PDB entry 9MN7 | electron microscopy, 2.65 A resolution | chains B and N of the 5 polymer chains in the assembly

Chain B:
Molecule: Dimethyladenosine transferase 2, mitochondrial
Source organism: Homo sapiens
Notes: EC 2.1.1.-
UniProtKB: Q9H5Q4 (TFB2M_HUMAN); residues 1-396 here = UniProt positions 1-396
Amino-acid sequence (396 residues; row label = number of the first residue in the row):
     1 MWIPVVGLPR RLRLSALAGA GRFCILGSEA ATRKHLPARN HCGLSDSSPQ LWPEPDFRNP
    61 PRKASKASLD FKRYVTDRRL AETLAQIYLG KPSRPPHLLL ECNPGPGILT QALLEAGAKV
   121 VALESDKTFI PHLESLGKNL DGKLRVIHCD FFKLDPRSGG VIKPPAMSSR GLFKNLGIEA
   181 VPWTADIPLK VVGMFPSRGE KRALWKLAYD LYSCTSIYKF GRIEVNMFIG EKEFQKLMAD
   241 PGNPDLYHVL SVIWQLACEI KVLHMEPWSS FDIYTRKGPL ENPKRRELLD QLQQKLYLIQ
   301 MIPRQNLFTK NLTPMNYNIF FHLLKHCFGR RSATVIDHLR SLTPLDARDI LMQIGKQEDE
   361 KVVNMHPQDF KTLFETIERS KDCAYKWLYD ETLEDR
Unresolved in the structure: 1-71, 275-291, 390-396

Chain N:
Molecule: Non-Template Strand DNA
Sequence (66 nucleotides; each row starts with the number of its first residue; numbers below 1 keep their minus sign (DG-4 is residue -4)):
    -4 GTGTTAGTTA GGGAGTGACT GTTAAAAGTG CATACCGCCA AGAGAAAAGA AAACCCAATT
    56 GTGGCC
Unresolved in the structure: -4 to 22, 53-61

Chain B / chain N interface:
Pairs across the interface (43; chain B residue first):
  Lys153(B) with DA42(N), phosphate contact; DA43(N), phosphate contact
  Arg157(B) with DA41(N), base contact
  Ser158(B) with DA43(N), base contact; DG44(N), base contact
  Gly159(B) with DA43(N), base contact; DG44(N), base contact
  Gly160(B) with DA43(N), base contact; DG44(N), hydrogen bond to the base
  Val161(B) with DA43(N), hydrogen bond to the base; DG44(N), base contact
  Lys163(B) with DA43(N), base contact; DA45(N), base contact
  Ala166(B) with DA43(N), base contact
  Arg198(B) with DA42(N), base contact
  Gly199(B) with DA42(N), base contact
  Lys201(B) with DA36(N), salt bridge to the phosphate; DG37(N), phosphate contact; DA38(N), salt bridge to the phosphate
  Arg202(B) with DA38(N), hydrogen bond to the phosphate; DG39(N), salt bridge to the phosphate; DA40(N), salt bridge to the phosphate; DA41(N), salt bridge to the phosphate; DA42(N), base contact
  Trp205(B) with DG37(N), sugar contact; DG39(N), phosphate contact
  Lys206(B) with DA40(N), hydrogen bond to the phosphate; DA41(N), salt bridge to the phosphate; DA42(N), base contact; DA43(N), phosphate contact
  Tyr209(B) with DG39(N), hydrogen bond to the base; DA40(N), base contact
  Tyr247(B) with DG37(N), phosphate contact
  His248(B) with DG37(N), phosphate contact
  Val249(B) with DG37(N), base contact
  Phe321(B) with DG39(N), base contact
  His322(B) with DG39(N), base contact
  Lys325(B) with DG37(N), base contact; DG39(N), hydrogen bond to the base
  Phe328(B) with DG37(N), hydrogen bond to the base
  Gly329(B) with DG37(N), base contact
  Arg331(B) with DA35(N), hydrogen bond to the base
  Tyr389(B) with DG39(N), base contact
Other interface residues (no listed pair), chain B (30 interface residues in all): Phe152, Pro196, Lys236, Leu250, Tyr317

Summary:
Chain B and chain N form an interface of 30 and 11 residues respectively; the contacts include 8 hydrogen
bonds and 6 salt bridges. Polar pairs include Gly160(B)-DG44(N), Val161(B)-DA43(N) and Tyr209(B)-DG39(N).
Here chain B is Dimethyladenosine transferase 2, mitochondrial (Homo sapiens) and chain N is Non-Template
Strand DNA. Entry 9MN7 (Structure of the human mitochondrial late-stage transcription initiation complex, IC8)
was determined by electron microscopy, deposited together with 9MN4, 9MN5, 9MN6, 9MN8, 9MN9 and 9MNA.
